8DQN - chains F and G of the 8 polymer chains in the assembly; structure by X-ray diffraction, 1.80 A resolution.

# Chain F (and G)
Name: Isoaspartyl dipeptidase
From: Leucothrix mucor DSM 2157
Notes: EC 3.4.19.5; chain G of this document is another copy of the same molecule, construct and numbering; everything in this record applies to it too
Amino-acid sequence (394 residues; each row starts with the number of its first residue):
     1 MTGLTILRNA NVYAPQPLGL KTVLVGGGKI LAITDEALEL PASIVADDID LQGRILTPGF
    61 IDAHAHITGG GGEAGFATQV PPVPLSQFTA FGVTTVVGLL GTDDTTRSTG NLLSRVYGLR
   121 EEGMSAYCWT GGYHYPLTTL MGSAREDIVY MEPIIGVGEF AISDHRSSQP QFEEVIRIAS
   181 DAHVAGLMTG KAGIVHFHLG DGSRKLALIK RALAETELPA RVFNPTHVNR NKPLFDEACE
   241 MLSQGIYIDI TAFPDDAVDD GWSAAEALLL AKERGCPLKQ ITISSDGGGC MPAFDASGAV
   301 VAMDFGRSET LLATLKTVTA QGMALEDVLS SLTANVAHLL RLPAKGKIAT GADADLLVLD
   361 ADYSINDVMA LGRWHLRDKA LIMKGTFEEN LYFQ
Disordered / not traced: 1, 295-298, 390-394 (chain G: 1, 294-301, 389-394)
Bound ions: Zn2+: Glu159, His198, His227
What the authors report for this chain:
  - binding site for phosphate ion: Glu73, Thr102

# Chain F / chain G interface
Contacting residue pairs (46; chain F residue first):
  Gly75(F) - Glu121(G)
  Phe76(F) - Ser114(G)
  Phe76(F) - Tyr117(G)  hydrophobic
  Phe76(F) - Gly118(G)
  Phe76(F) - Glu121(G)  hydrogen bond (backbone-side chain)
  Ala77(F) - Gly118(G)
  Ala77(F) - Glu121(G)  hydrogen bond (backbone-side chain)
  Ala77(F) - Glu122(G)
  Ala77(F) - Thr386(G)  hydrogen bond (backbone-side chain)
  Ala77(F) - Phe387(G)
  Thr78(F) - Phe387(G)
  Gln79(F) - Ser114(G)  hydrogen bond
  Gln79(F) - Phe387(G)
  Val80(F) - Phe387(G)  hydrophobic
  Pro81(F) - Phe387(G)
  Pro82(F) - Pro82(G)
  Thr106(F) - Asn111(G)  hydrogen bond (backbone-side chain)
  Thr106(F) - Ser114(G)
  Asn111(F) - Thr106(G)  hydrogen bond (side chain-backbone)
  Asn111(F) - Asn111(G)  hydrogen bond
  Ser114(F) - Phe76(G)
  Ser114(F) - Gln79(G)  hydrogen bond
  Ser114(F) - Thr106(G)
  Tyr117(F) - Phe76(G)  hydrophobic
  Gly118(F) - Phe76(G)
  Gly118(F) - Ala77(G)
  Glu121(F) - Gly75(G)
  Glu121(F) - Phe76(G)  hydrogen bond (side chain-backbone)
  Glu121(F) - Ala77(G)  hydrogen bond (side chain-backbone)
  Glu122(F) - Ala77(G)
  Met303(F) - Thr386(G)
  Met303(F) - Phe387(G)  hydrophobic
  Asp304(F) - Phe387(G)
  Phe305(F) - Phe387(G)  hydrophobic
  Thr386(F) - Ala77(G)  hydrogen bond (side chain-backbone)
  Thr386(F) - Met303(G)
  Phe387(F) - Ala77(G)
  Phe387(F) - Thr78(G)
  Phe387(F) - Gln79(G)
  Phe387(F) - Val80(G)  hydrophobic
  Phe387(F) - Pro81(G)
  Phe387(F) - Met303(G)  hydrophobic
  Phe387(F) - Asp304(G)
  Phe387(F) - Phe305(G)  hydrophobic
  Glu389(F) - Asp304(G)
  Glu389(F) - Arg307(G)  salt bridge
Interface residues without a listed pair, chain F (26 interface residues in all): Arg107, Ser108, Gly110, Arg115, Cys290
Interface residues without a listed pair, chain G (26 interface residues in all): Arg107, Ser108, Gly110, Arg115, Cys290

# In short
The chain F/chain G interface involves 26 residues from each chain; the contacts include 11 hydrogen bonds and
1 salt bridge. Among the polar pairs are Glu389(F)-Arg307(G), Phe76(F)-Glu121(G) and Ala77(F)-Glu121(G).
Glu159(F), His198(F) and His227(F) form the Zn2+ site. From the paper: a binding site for phosphate ion at
Glu73(F) and Thr102(F).
Chain F and chain G are both Isoaspartyl dipeptidase (Leucothrix mucor DSM 2157); the structure, Crystal
structure of isoaspartyl dipeptidase from Leucothrix mucor DSM2157, was determined by X-ray diffraction
together with 8DQM from the same study.
